2E30 - chains A and B; structure by solution NMR.

== Chain A ==
Protein: Calcium-binding protein p22
Organism: Homo sapiens
UniProtKB: Q99653 (CHP1_HUMAN); residues 1-195 here correspond to UniProt positions 0-194 (UniProt number = residue number - 1)
Chain sequence (195 residues; row label = number of the first residue in the row):
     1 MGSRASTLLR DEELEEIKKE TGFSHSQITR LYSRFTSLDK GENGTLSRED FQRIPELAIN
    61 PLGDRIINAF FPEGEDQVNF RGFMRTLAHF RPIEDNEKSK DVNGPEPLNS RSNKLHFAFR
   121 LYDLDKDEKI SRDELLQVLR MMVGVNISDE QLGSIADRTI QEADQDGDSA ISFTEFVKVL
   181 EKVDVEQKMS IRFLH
Ion coordination: Ca2+ site 1: D123, D127, K129, E134; Ca2+ site 2: Q165, D166, D168, A170, E175

== Chain B ==
Protein: Sodium/hydrogen exchanger 1
Organism: Homo sapiens
Notes: fragment: NHE1 fragment (503-545)
UniProtKB: P19634 (SL9A1_HUMAN); residue numbers follow UniProt; this construct covers 503-545
Chain sequence (43 residues; each row starts with the number of its first residue):
   503 VDLLAVKKKQ ETKRSINEEI HTQFLDHLLT GIEDICGHYG HHH
Swiss-Prot annotation at these positions:
  - region: K509 to R516 (PI(4,5)P2-binding region), K515 to H545 (Interaction with CHP2), H540 to H545 (Confers pH-dependent PI(4,5)P2 binding)
  - mutagenesis: I518 (I518Q: Reduces interaction with CHP1 and the exchange activity; when associated with Q-522), I522 (I522Q: Reduces interaction with CHP1 and the exchange activity; when associated with Q-518), F526 to L531 (Inhibits interaction with CHP1 and the exchange activity. CHPI does not localize at the cell membrane. Abolishes interaction with TESC; Inhibits interaction with CHP1 and the exchange activity ...), F526 (F526Q: Reduces interaction with CHP1 and the exchange activity; when associated with Q-527), L527 (L527Q: Reduces interaction with CHP1 and the exchange activity; when associated with Q-526), L530 (L530Q: Reduces interaction with CHP1 and the exchange activity; when associated with Q-531), L531 (L531Q: Reduces interaction with CHP1 and the exchange activity; when associated with Q-530), I534 (I534D/K: Strongly reduced interaction with CHP2), I537 (I537K: Strongly reduced interaction with CHP2)

== How chain A and chain B interact ==
Residue-residue contacts (43):
  L8(A) with Y541(B)
  L9(A) with E535(B); C538(B)
  E12(A) with Y541(B)
  E13(A) with C538(B); G539(B); H540(B); Y541(B)
  E16(A) with H540(B)
  I17(A) with E535(B); C538(B)
  L31(A) with C538(B); G539(B); H540(B)
  R34(A) with G542(B)
  F35(A) with I537(B); C538(B)
  E56(A) with D536(B); I537(B)
  R65(A) with L530(B); G533(B); I534(B)
  I66(A) with I537(B)
  A69(A) with I534(B)
  T86(A) with I534(B)
  F90(A) with L531(B); I534(B)
  L121(A) with L530(B)
  Y122(A) with F526(B)
  L135(A) with I522(B)
  M142(A) with I522(B); F526(B)
  T159(A) with I518(B)
  E162(A) with I518(B)
  A163(A) with I518(B)
  F176(A) with H523(B)
  V179(A) with N519(B)
  V183(A) with E520(B)
  V185(A) with L527(B)
  K188(A) with L531(B)
  S190(A) with L531(B)
  I191(A) with L531(B); E535(B)
Other interface residues (no listed pair), chain A (40 interface residues in all): R10, L14, L38, I54, F70, L87, F117, A118, L139, K178, M189
Other interface residues (no listed pair), chain B (23 interface residues in all): Q525, H529, T532, H544

== In short ==
40 residues of chain A face 23 of chain B across their interface. The Ca2+ site 1 is built by D123(A),
D127(A), K129(A) and E134(A). Q165(A), D166(A), D168(A), A170(A) and E175(A) form the Ca2+ site 2. UniProt
lists 10 mutagenesis sites on chain B.
Chain A is Calcium-binding protein p22 and chain B is Sodium/hydrogen exchanger 1, both from Homo sapiens; the
structure, Solution structure of the cytoplasmic region of Na+/H+ exchanger 1 complexed with essential
cofactor calcineurin B ..., was determined by solution NMR.
